Entry 7ETO (electron microscopy, 4.00 A resolution); this record covers chains m and C of the 26 polymer chains in the assembly.

Chain m:
Name: Triplex capsid protein 1
From: Human cytomegalovirus
Reference sequence: Q6RXH2 (Q6RXH2_HCMV); residues 1-290 here = UniProt positions 1-290
Amino-acid sequence (290 residues; row label = number of the first residue in the row):
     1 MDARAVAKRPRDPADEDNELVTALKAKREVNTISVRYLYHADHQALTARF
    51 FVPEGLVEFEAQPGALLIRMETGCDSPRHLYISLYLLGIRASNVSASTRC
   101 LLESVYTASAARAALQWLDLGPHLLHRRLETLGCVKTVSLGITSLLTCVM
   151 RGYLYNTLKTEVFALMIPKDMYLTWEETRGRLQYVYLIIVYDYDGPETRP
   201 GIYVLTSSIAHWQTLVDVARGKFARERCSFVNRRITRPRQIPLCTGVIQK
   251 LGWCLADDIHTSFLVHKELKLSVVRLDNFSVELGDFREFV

Chain C:
Name: Major capsid protein
From: Human cytomegalovirus
Reference sequence: A0A1U8QPG3 (A0A1U8QPG3_HCMV); residue numbers follow UniProt; this construct covers 1-1370
Amino-acid sequence (1370 residues; each row starts with the number of its first residue):
     1 MENWSALELLPKVGIPTDFLTHVKTSAGEEMFEALRIYYGDDPERYNIHF
    51 EAIFGTFCNRLEWVYFLTSGLAAAAHAIKFHDLNKLTTGKMLFHVQVPRV
   101 ASGAGLPTSRQTTIMVTKYSEKSPITIPFELSAACLTYLRETFEGTILDK
   151 ILNVEAMHTVLRALKNTADAMERGLIHSFLQTLLRKAPPYFVVQTLVENA
   201 TLARQALNRIQRSNILQSFKAKMLATLFLLNRTRDRDYVLKFLTRLAEAA
   251 TDSILDNPTTYTTSSGAKISGVMVSTANVMQIIMSLLSSHITKETVSAPA
   301 TYGNFVLSPENAVTAISYHSILADFNSYKAHLTSGQPHLPNDSLSQAGAH
   351 SLTPLSMDVIRLGEKTVIMENLRRVYKNTDTKDPLERNVDLTFFFPVGLY
   401 LPEDRGYTTVESKVKLNDTVRNALPTTAYLLNRDRAVQKIDFVDALKTLC
   451 HPVLHEPAPCLQTFTERGPPSEPAMQRLLECRFQQEPMGGAARRIPHFYR
   501 VRREVPRTVNEMKQDFVVTDFYKVGNITLYTELHPFFDFTHCQENSETVA
   551 LCTPRIVIGNLPDGLAPGPFHELRTWEIMEHMRLRPPPDYEETLRLFKTT
   601 VTSPNYPELCYLVDVLVHGNVDAFLLIRTFVARCIVNMFHTRQLLVFAHS
   651 YALVTLIAEHLADGALPPQLLFHYRNLVAVLRLVTRISALPGLNNGQLAE
   701 EPLSAYVNALHDHRLWPPFVTHLPRNMEGVQVVADRQPLNPANIEARHHG
   751 VSDVPRLGAMDADEPLFVDDYRATDDEWTLQKVFYLCLMPAMTNNRACGL
   801 GLNLKTLLVDLFYRPAFLLMPAATAVSTSGTTSKESTSGVTPEDSIAAQR
   851 QAVGEMLTELVEDVATDAHTPLLQACRELFLAVQFVGEHVKVLEVRAPLD
   901 HAQRQGLPDFISRQHVLYNGCCVVTAPKTLIEYSLPVPFHRFYSNPTICA
   951 ALSDDIKRYVTEFPHYHRHDGGFPLPTAFAHEYHNWLRSPFSRYSATCPN
  1001 VLHSVMTLAAMLYKISPVSLVLQTKAHIHPGFALTAVRTDTFEVDMLLYS
  1051 GKSCTSVIINNPIVTKEERDISTTYHVTQNINTVDMGLGYTSNTCVAYVN
  1101 RVRTDMGVRVQDLFRVFPMNVYRHDEVDRWIRHAAGVERPQLLDTETISM
  1151 LTFGSMSERNAAATVHGQKAACELILTPVTMDVNYFKIPNNPRGRASCML
  1201 AVDPYDTEAATKAIYDHREADAQTFAATHNPWASQAGCLSDVLYNTRHRE
  1251 RLGYNSKFYSPCAQYFNTEEIIAANKTLFKTIDEYLLRAKDCIRGDTDTQ
  1301 YVCVEGTEQLIENPCRLTQEALPILSTTTLALMETKLKGGAGAFATSETH
  1351 FGNYVVGEIIPLQQSMLFNS
Disordered / not traced: 15-29, 39-41, 824-844
Cystine bridges: Cys-1292/Cys-1303

Chain m / chain C interface:
Contacting residue pairs - 40 pairs, chain m then chain C:
  Glu-19(m) / Leu-139(C)
  Glu-19(m) / Lys-1066(C)  salt bridge
  Glu-19(m) / Tyr-1075(C)
  Leu-20(m) / Tyr-1075(C)  hydrophobic
  Ala-23(m) / Leu-139(C)  hydrophobic
  Ala-23(m) / Met-157(C)
  Ala-23(m) / Val-160(C)  hydrophobic
  Leu-24(m) / Leu-161(C)  hydrophobic
  Ala-26(m) / Met-157(C)  hydrophobic
  Lys-27(m) / Met-157(C)
  Lys-27(m) / His-158(C)  hydrogen bond
  Lys-27(m) / Leu-161(C)
  Glu-29(m) / Leu-161(C)
  Asn-31(m) / Lys-165(C)
  Thr-32(m) / Pro-1062(C)
  Ile-33(m) / Leu-164(C)  hydrophobic
  Ile-33(m) / Pro-1062(C)
  Ile-33(m) / Val-1064(C)  hydrophobic
  Ser-34(m) / Pro-1062(C)  hydrogen bond (backbone-backbone)
  Leu-38(m) / Val-1064(C)
  Leu-38(m) / Lys-1066(C)
  Tyr-39(m) / Ile-1063(C)  hydrophobic
  Tyr-39(m) / Val-1064(C)  hydrogen bond (backbone-backbone)
  Tyr-39(m) / Thr-1065(C)
  Tyr-39(m) / Lys-1066(C)  hydrogen bond (backbone-backbone)
  His-40(m) / Lys-1066(C)
  Thr-72(m) / Glu-1146(C)
  Gly-73(m) / Glu-1146(C)  hydrogen bond (backbone-side chain)
  Cys-74(m) / Glu-1146(C)  hydrogen bond (backbone-side chain)
  Cys-74(m) / Thr-1147(C)
  Cys-74(m) / Met-1150(C)  hydrophobic
  Asp-75(m) / Met-1150(C)
  Ser-76(m) / Met-1150(C)  hydrogen bond
  Pro-77(m) / Met-1150(C)
  Trp-117(m) / Glu-1146(C)  hydrogen bond
  Trp-117(m) / Ser-1149(C)
  Trp-117(m) / Met-1150(C)
  Leu-120(m) / Thr-1145(C)
  Leu-120(m) / Glu-1146(C)
  Thr-143(m) / Val-1304(C)
Other interface residues (no listed pair), chain m (30 interface residues in all): Val-35, Tyr-37, Ala-41, Arg-49, Ala-110, Gln-116, Ile-142
Other interface residues (no listed pair), chain C (27 interface residues in all): Phe-129, Leu-136, Arg-140, Ala-168, Asn-1061, His-1076, Val-1077, Phe-1153
Interface features reported in the paper:
  - interface residues, chain C: Thr-1145(C)

Summary:
30 residues of chain m face 27 of chain C across their interface, with 8 hydrogen bonds and 1 salt bridge.
Among the polar pairs are Glu-19(m)/Lys-1066(C), Lys-27(m)/His-158(C) and Gly-73(m)/Glu-1146(C). From the
paper: the interface residue Thr-1145(C).
Chain m is Triplex capsid protein 1 and chain C is Major capsid protein, both from Human cytomegalovirus; the
structure, C1 CVSC-binding penton vertex in the virion capsid of Human Cytomegalovirus, was determined by
electron microscopy together with 7ET2, 7ET3, 7ETJ and 7ETM from the same study.
